Entry 6NNG (X-ray diffraction, 2.40 A resolution); this record covers chains B and C of the 6 polymer chains in the assembly.

[Chain B]
Molecule: Tubulin beta-2B chain
Organism: Sus scrofa
UniProt: A0A287AGU7 (A0A287AGU7_PIG); residue numbers follow UniProt; this construct covers 1-445
Chain sequence (445 residues; numbered 1 to 445; the number before each row is that of its first residue):
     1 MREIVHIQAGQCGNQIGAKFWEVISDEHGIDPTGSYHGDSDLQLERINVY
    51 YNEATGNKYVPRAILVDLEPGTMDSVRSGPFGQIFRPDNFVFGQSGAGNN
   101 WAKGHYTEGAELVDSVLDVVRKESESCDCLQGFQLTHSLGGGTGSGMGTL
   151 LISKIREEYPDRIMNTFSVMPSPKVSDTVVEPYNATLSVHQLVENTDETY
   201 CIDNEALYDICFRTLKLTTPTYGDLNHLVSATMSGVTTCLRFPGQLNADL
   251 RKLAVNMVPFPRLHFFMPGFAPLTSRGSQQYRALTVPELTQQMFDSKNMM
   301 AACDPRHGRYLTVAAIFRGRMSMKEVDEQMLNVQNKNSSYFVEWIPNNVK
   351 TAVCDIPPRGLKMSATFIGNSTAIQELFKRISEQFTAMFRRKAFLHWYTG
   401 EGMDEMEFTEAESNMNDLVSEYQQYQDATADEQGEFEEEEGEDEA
Not modelled in the structure: 1, 429-445
Ligand contacts:
  - DJ9 (2-(1H-indol-6-yl)-4-(3,4,5-trimethoxyphenyl)-1H-imidazo[4,5-c]pyridine): Tyr200, Val236, Cys239, Leu240, Leu246, Asn247, Ala248, Asp249, Leu250, Lys252, Leu253, Asn256, Met257, Val313, Ala314, Ala315, Ile316, Asn347, Asn348, Val349, Lys350, Ala352, Ile368
  - GDP (guanosine-5'-diphosphate): Gly10, Gln11, Cys12, Gln15, Ile16, Asp67, Ala97, Asn99, Ser138, Gly140, Gly141, Gly142, Thr143, Gly144, Ser145, Val169, Pro171, Val175, Asp177, Glu181, Asn204, Leu207, Tyr222, Leu225, Asn226
Reported in the primary citation:
  - binding site for DJ9: Tyr200, Val236, Cys239, Leu240, Leu246, Asp249, Leu250, Lys252, Leu253, Asn256, Met257, Ala314, Ile316, Asn347, Lys350, Ala352, Ile368
  - conformationally variable residues (side-chain flip): Lys350

[Chain C]
Molecule: Tubulin alpha-1B chain
Organism: Sus scrofa
UniProt: Q2XVP4 (TBA1B_PIG); residue numbers follow UniProt; this construct covers 1-450
Chain sequence (450 residues; each row starts with the number of its first residue):
     1 MRECISIHVGQAGVQIGNACWELYCLEHGIQPDGQMPSDKTIGGGDDSFN
    51 TFFSETGAGKHVPRAVFVDLEPTVIDEVRTGTYRQLFHPEQLITGKEDAA
   101 NNYARGHYTIGKEIIDLVLDRIRKLADQCTGLQGFLVFHSFGGGTGSGFT
   151 SLLMERLSVDYGKKSKLEFSIYPAPQVSTAVVEPYNSILTTHTTLEHSDC
   201 AFMVDNEAIYDICRRNLDIERPTYTNLNRLISQIVSSITASLRFDGALNV
   251 DLTEFQTNLVPYPRIHFPLATYAPVISAEKAYHEQLSVAEITNACFEPAN
   301 QMVKCDPRHGKYMACCLLYRGDVVPKDVNAAIATIKTKRSIQFVDWCPTG
   351 FKVGINYQPPTVVPGGDLAKVQRAVCMLSNTTAIAEAWARLDHKFDLMYA
   401 KRAFVHWYVGEGMEEGEFSEAREDMAALEKDYEEVGVDSVEGEGEEEGEE
Not modelled in the structure: 441-450
UniProt features mapped onto this chain:
  - motif: Met1 to Cys4 (MREC motif)
  - active site: Glu254
  - binding site (GTP): Gly10, Gln11, Ala12, Gln15, Glu71, Ala99, Ser140, Gly143, Gly144, Thr145, Gly146, Thr179, Glu183, Asn206, Tyr224, Asn228, Leu252
  - binding site (Mg(2+)): Glu71
  - modified residue: Lys40 (N6,N6,N6-trimethyllysine), Ser48 (Phosphoserine), Ser232 (Phosphoserine), Tyr282 (3'-nitrotyrosine), Arg339 (Omega-N-methylarginine), Ser439 (Phosphoserine), Glu443 (5-glutamyl polyglutamate), Glu445 (5-glutamyl polyglutamate)
  - cross-link (Glycyl lysine isopeptide (Lys-Gly)): Lys326 (interchain with G-Cter in ubiquitin), Lys370 (interchain with G-Cter in ubiquitin)
Ion coordination: Ca2+: Asp39, Thr41, Gly44, Glu55
Ligand contacts: GTP (guanosine-5'-triphosphate): Val9, Gly10, Gln11, Ala12, Gln15, Ile16, Asp69, Asp98, Ala99, Ala100, Asn101, Ser140, Gly142, Gly143, Gly144, Thr145, Gly146, Ile171, Pro173, Val177, Ser178, Thr179, Glu183, Asn206, Tyr224, Leu227, Asn228, Ile231
Reported in the primary citation:
  - binding site for DJ9: Thr179

[Interface between chain B and chain C]
Contacting residue pairs (36; chain B residue first):
  Ser95(B) - Arg2(C)
  Asn99(B) - Glu254(C)
  Asp177(B) - Glu254(C)
  Asp177(B) - Lys352(C)  hydrogen bond (backbone-side chain)
  Thr178(B) - Glu254(C)
  Thr178(B) - Asn258(C)
  Val179(B) - Asn258(C)  hydrogen bond (backbone-side chain)
  Val179(B) - Pro348(C)  hydrophobic
  Val180(B) - Thr257(C)
  Thr219(B) - Lys326(C)
  Ala387(B) - Trp346(C)
  Met388(B) - Trp346(C)
  Arg390(B) - Asp345(C)  hydrogen bond (side chain-backbone)
  Arg390(B) - Ser439(C)  hydrogen bond
  Arg391(B) - Tyr262(C)  hydrogen bond (backbone-side chain)
  Arg391(B) - Asp345(C)  salt bridge
  Arg391(B) - Trp346(C)
  Arg391(B) - Glu434(C)  hydrogen bond (side chain-backbone)
  Arg391(B) - Val435(C)
  Arg391(B) - Val437(C)  hydrogen bond (side chain-backbone)
  Arg391(B) - Asp438(C)
  Arg391(B) - Ser439(C)  hydrogen bond
  Lys392(B) - Tyr262(C)
  Ala393(B) - Tyr262(C)
  Ala393(B) - Trp346(C)  hydrophobic
  Phe394(B) - Thr257(C)
  Phe394(B) - Asn258(C)
  Phe394(B) - Val260(C)
  Phe394(B) - Pro261(C)  hydrogen bond (backbone-backbone)
  His396(B) - Val260(C)  hydrogen bond (side chain-backbone)
  His396(B) - Pro261(C)
  His396(B) - Tyr262(C)
  His396(B) - Pro263(C)
  Trp397(B) - Gln256(C)
  Trp397(B) - Thr257(C)  hydrogen bond (side chain-backbone)
  Trp397(B) - Val260(C)  hydrogen bond (side chain-backbone)
Also at the interface, not in a pair above, chain B (18 interface residues in all): Gly98, Leu395
Also at the interface, not in a pair above, chain C (22 interface residues in all): Pro325, Asn329, Cys347

[In short]
18 residues of chain B and 22 residues of chain C are in contact; the contacts include 12 hydrogen bonds and 1
salt bridge. Polar pairs include Arg391(B)-Asp345(C), Asp177(B)-Lys352(C) and Val179(B)-Asn258(C). Chain B
binds GDP and compound DJ9. The paper reports a binding site for DJ9 at Tyr200(B), Val236(B) and Thr179(C)
among others; conformational variability at Lys350(B).
Chain B is Tubulin beta-2B chain and chain C is Tubulin alpha-1B chain, both from Sus scrofa; the structure,
Tubulin-RB3_SLD-TTL in complex with compound DJ95, was determined by X-ray diffraction.
